Entry 6UE8 (electron microscopy, 3.00 A resolution); this record covers chains B and C of the 10 polymer chains in the assembly.

== Chain B ==
Protein: Immunoglobulin heavy constant alpha 2
From: Homo sapiens
Reference sequence: P01877 (IGHA2_HUMAN); residues 242-472 here correspond to UniProt positions 110-340 (UniProt number = residue number - 132)
Amino-acid sequence (245 residues; row label = number of the first residue in the row):
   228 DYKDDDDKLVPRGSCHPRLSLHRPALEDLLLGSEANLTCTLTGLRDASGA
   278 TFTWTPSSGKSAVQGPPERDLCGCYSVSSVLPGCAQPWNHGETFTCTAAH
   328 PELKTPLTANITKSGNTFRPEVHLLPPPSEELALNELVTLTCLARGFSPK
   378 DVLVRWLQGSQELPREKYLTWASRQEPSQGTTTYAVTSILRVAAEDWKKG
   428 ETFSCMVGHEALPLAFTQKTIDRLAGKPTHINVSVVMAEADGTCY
Disordered / not traced: 228-241
Differences from the reference sequence: expression tag (228-241); conflict Leu451 (Met319 in P01877)
Disulfide bonds: Cys266-Cys323, Cys369-Cys432
Glycans and other covalent adducts: N-acetylglucosamine (NAG) linked to Asn337
UniProt features mapped onto this chain:
  - glycosylation (N-linked (GlcNAc...) asparagine): Asn263, Asn337 (complex)

== Chain C ==
Protein: Polymeric immunoglobulin receptor
From: Homo sapiens
Reference sequence: P01833 (PIGR_HUMAN); residues 1-585 here correspond to UniProt positions 19-603 (UniProt number = residue number + 18)
Amino-acid sequence (591 residues; numbered 1 to 591; the number before each row is that of its first residue):
     1 KSPIFGPEEVNSVEGNSVSITCYYPPTSVNRHTRKYWCRQGARGGCITLI
    51 SSEGYVSSKYAGRANLTNFPENGTFVVNIAQLSQDDSGRYKCGLGINSRG
   101 LSFDVSLEVSQGPGLLNDTKVYTVDLGRTVTINCPFKTENAQKRKSLYKQ
   151 IGLYPVLVIDSSGYVNPNYTGRIRLDIQGTGQLLFSVVINQLRLSDAGQY
   201 LCQAGDDSNSNKKNADLQVLKPEPELVYEDLRGSVTFHCALGPEVANVAK
   251 FLCRQSSGENCDVVVNTLGKRAPAFEGRILLNPQDKDGSFSVVITGLRKE
   301 DAGRYLCGAHSDGQLQEGSPIQAWQLFVNEESTIPRSPTVVKGVAGGSVA
   351 VLCPYNRKESKSIKYWCLWEGAQNGRCPLLVDSEGWVKAQYEGRLSLLEE
   401 PGNGTFTVILNQLTSRDAGFYWCLTNGDTLWRTTVEIKIIEGEPNLKVPG
   451 NVTAVLGETLKVPCHFPCKFSSYEKYWCKWNNTGCQALPSQDEGPSKAFV
   501 NCDENSRLVSLTLNLVTRADEGWYWCGVKQGHFYGETAAVYVAVEERKAA
   551 GSRDVSLAKADAAPDEKVLDSGFREIENKAIQDPRHHHHHH
Disordered / not traced: 1, 490-498, 546-591
Differences from the reference sequence: expression tag (586-591)
Disulfide bonds: Cys22-Cys92, Cys134-Cys202, Cys239-Cys307, Cys253-Cys261, Cys367-Cys377, Cys464-Cys526, Cys478-Cys485
Glycans and other covalent adducts: N-acetylglucosamine (NAG) linked to Asn65, Asn72
UniProt features mapped onto this chain:
  - glycosylation (N-linked (GlcNAc...) asparagine): Asn65, Asn72, Asn117, Asn168, Asn403, Asn451 (complex), Asn481

== Interface between chain B and chain C ==
Residue-residue contacts - 8 pairs, chain B then chain C:
  Phe345(B) - Glu53(C)
  Phe345(B) - Gly54(C)
  Arg346(B) - His32(C)
  Gln406(B) - Gly54(C)
  Gln406(B) - Tyr55(C)
  Gln406(B) - Val56(C)  hydrogen bond (backbone-backbone)
  Gly407(B) - Val56(C)
  Thr408(B) - Gly54(C)
Also at the interface, not in a pair above, chain C (6 interface residues in all): Ser52

== Overview ==
5 residues of chain B and 6 residues of chain C are in contact, with 1 hydrogen bond. Its one hydrogen bond,
Gln406(B)-Val56(C), is backbone to backbone.
Here chain B is Immunoglobulin heavy constant alpha 2 and chain C is Polymeric immunoglobulin receptor, both
from Homo sapiens. Entry 6UE8 (Structure of tetrameric sIgA complex (Class 1)) was determined by electron
microscopy together with 6UE7, 6UE9 and 6UEA from the same study.
